Entry 7DU5 (X-ray diffraction, 2.65 A resolution); this record covers chains B and C of the 3 polymer chains in the assembly.

# Chain B
Name: Endoribonuclease MazF9
From: Mycobacterium tuberculosis H37Rv
Notes: EC 3.1.-.-
Reference sequence: P71650 (MAZF9_MYCTU); numbering as in UniProt (aligned over 2-118)
Sequence (122 residues; each row starts with the number of its first residue; numbers below 1 keep their minus sign (Gly-3 is residue -3)):
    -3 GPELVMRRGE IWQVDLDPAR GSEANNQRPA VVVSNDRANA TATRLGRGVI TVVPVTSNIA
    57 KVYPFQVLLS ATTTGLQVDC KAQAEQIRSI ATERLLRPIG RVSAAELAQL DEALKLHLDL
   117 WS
Not modelled in the structure: -3 to -1, 118
Sequence notes: expression tag (-3 to 1)

# Chain C
Name: A fragment of MazE-mt1
Sequence (17 residues; numbered 42 to 58; the number before each row is that of its first residue):
    42 TLEDDYANAW QEWSAAG
Not modelled in the structure: 57-58
Reported in the primary citation:
  - conformationally variable residues (side-chain flip): Trp54

# Chain B / chain C interface
Residue-residue contacts (12):
  Asn31(B) with Tyr47(C), hydrogen bond
  Arg33(B) with Leu43(C); Glu44(C), salt bridge
  Ala34(B) with Tyr47(C), hydrophobic; Trp51(C)
  Thr37(B) with Glu44(C)
  Ala38(B) with Trp51(C)
  Arg40(B) with Asp45(C), salt bridge
  Leu41(B) with Ala48(C), hydrophobic; Gln52(C)
  Gly44(B) with Trp51(C)
  Val45(B) with Trp51(C)
Other interface residues (no listed pair), chain B (10 interface residues in all): Arg43
From the paper, about this interface:
  - pairs named by the authors: Asn31(B)-Tyr47(C)

# In short
10 residues of chain B face 7 of chain C across their interface, with 1 hydrogen bond and 2 salt bridges.
Among the polar pairs are Arg33(B)-Glu44(C), Arg40(B)-Asp45(C) and Asn31(B)-Tyr47(C). The paper describes a
contact between Asn31(B) and Tyr47(C). From the paper: conformational variability at Trp54(C).
Here chain B is Endoribonuclease MazF9 (Mycobacterium tuberculosis H37Rv) and chain C is A fragment of
MazE-mt1. Entry 7DU5 (The structure of the M.tb MazF-mt1 toxin in complex with a fragment of cognate
antitoxin) was determined by X-ray diffraction.
